PDB entry 8J5O | electron microscopy, 2.90 A resolution | chains L and T of the 36 polymer chains in the assembly

== Chain L ==
Protein: Reaction center protein L chain
Organism: Roseiflexus castenholzii DSM 13941
Reference sequence: A7NQE8 (A7NQE8_ROSCS); residues 1-315 here = UniProt positions 1-315
Amino-acid sequence (315 residues; row label = number of the first residue in the row):
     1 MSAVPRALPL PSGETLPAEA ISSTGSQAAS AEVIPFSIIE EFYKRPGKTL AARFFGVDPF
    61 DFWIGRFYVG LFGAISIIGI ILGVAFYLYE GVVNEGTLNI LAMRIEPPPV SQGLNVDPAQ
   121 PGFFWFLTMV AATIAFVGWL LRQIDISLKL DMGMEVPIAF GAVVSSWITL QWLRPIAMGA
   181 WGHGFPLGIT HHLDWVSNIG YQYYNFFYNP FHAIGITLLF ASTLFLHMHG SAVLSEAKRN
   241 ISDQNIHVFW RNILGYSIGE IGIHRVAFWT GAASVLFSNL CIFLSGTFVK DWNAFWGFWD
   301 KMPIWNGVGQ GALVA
Unresolved in the structure: 1-6, 19-28
Metal / ion sites: Fe ion: His229 (shared with 2 residues of chain M)
Small-molecule neighbours:
  - bacteriochlorophyll a (BCL), molecule 1: Val84, Tyr87, Phe136, Trp167, Phe185, Ile189, His192, Leu193, Val196
  - bacteriochlorophyll a (BCL), molecule 2: Phe136, Val163, Ser166, Trp167, Leu170, Val196, Ser197, Ile199, Gly200, Tyr201, Phe206, Phe207, His212, Gly215, Ile216, Leu219, Phe220, Ser278, Asn279, Cys281, Ile282
  - bacteriochlorophyll a (BCL), molecule 3: Val196, Tyr201, Phe207, Phe220
  - bacteriopheophytin a (BPH), molecule 1: Gly79, Ile80, Gly83, Val84, Tyr87, Thr128, Ala132, Ala135, Phe136, Trp139, Gln143, Val156, Ala159, Phe160, Val163, Trp167, Phe185, Leu187, Gly188, Ile189, His192, Gly271, Ala272, Ser274, Val275
  - bacteriopheophytin a (BPH), molecule 2: Ala213, Ile216, Thr217, Phe220, Ala221, Leu224
  - bacteriopheophytin a (BPH), molecule 3: Phe220, Thr223, Leu224, His227, Met228, Ile253, Leu254
  - Menaquinone 11 (MQE; 2-methyl-3-[(2E,6E,10E,14E,18E,22E,26E,30E,34E,38E)-3,7,11,15,19,23,27,31,35,39,43-undecamethyltetratetraconta-2,6,10,1 4,18,22,26,30,34,38,42-undecaen-1-yl]naphthalene-1,4-dione), molecule 1: Phe60, Ile64, Phe67, Val69, Gly73, Ala74, Ile75, Ile77, Ile78, Ile80, Trp139, Arg142
  - Menaquinone 11 (MQE), molecule 2: Phe225, Met228, His229, Ala232, His247, Trp250, Tyr256, Ser257, Ile258, Gly259, Glu260, Ile263, Val266, Trp269, Thr270, Ala273, Phe277

== Chain T ==
Protein: Alpha subunit of light-harvesting 1
Organism: Roseiflexus castenholzii DSM 13941
Reference sequence: Q83XD1 (Q83XD1_9CHLR); residue numbers follow UniProt; this construct covers 1-42
Amino-acid sequence (42 residues; numbered 1 to 42; the number before each row is that of its first residue):
     1 MKDRPFEFRT SVVVSTLLGL VMALLIHFVV LSSGAFNWLR AP
Unresolved in the structure: 1-3, 42
Small-molecule neighbours:
  - bacteriochlorophyll a (BCL), molecule 1: Arg4, Phe6, Glu7, Phe8, Ser11, Val12, Ser15
  - bacteriochlorophyll a (BCL), molecule 2: Phe6, Ser11, Val14, Ser15, Leu18, Ile26
  - bacteriochlorophyll a (BCL), molecule 3: Val12, Val13, Thr16, Gly19, Leu20, Ala23, His27, Val30, Trp38
  - bacteriochlorophyll a (BCL), molecule 4: Gly19, Met22, Ala23, Ile26, His27, Val30, Phe36
  - beta,psi-caroten-4-one (KGD), molecule 1: Pro5, Phe6, Ser11
  - beta,psi-caroten-4-one (KGD), molecule 2: Val12, Ser15, Thr16, Leu18, Gly19, Met22, Val29
  - beta,psi-caroten-4-one (KGD), molecule 3: Leu20, Ala23, Leu24, His27, Phe28, Trp38

== How chain L and chain T interact ==
Residue-residue contacts - 9 pairs, chain L then chain T:
  Gly56(L) - Arg9(T)  hydrogen bond (backbone-side chain)
  Val57(L) - Arg9(T)
  Val57(L) - Thr10(T)
  Pro59(L) - Thr10(T)
  Pro59(L) - Val14(T)  hydrophobic
  Val116(L) - Ser32(T)  hydrogen bond (backbone-side chain)
  Asp117(L) - Ser32(T)
  Asp117(L) - Ser33(T)
  Pro118(L) - Ser32(T)
Interface residues without a listed pair, chain L (10 interface residues in all): Phe55, Asp58, Phe60, Leu71
Interface residues without a listed pair, chain T (8 interface residues in all): Glu7, Val13, Leu17

== Summary ==
Chain L and chain T form an interface of 10 and 8 residues respectively; the contacts include 2 hydrogen
bonds. Polar contacts include Gly56(L)-Arg9(T) and Val116(L)-Ser32(T). Ligands of chain L: 3 copies of
bacteriochlorophyll a, 3 copies of bacteriopheophytin a and Menaquinone 11.
Chain L is Reaction center protein L chain and chain T is Alpha subunit of light-harvesting 1, both from
Roseiflexus castenholzii DSM 13941; the structure, Cryo-EM structure of native RC-LH complex from Roseiflexus
castenholzii at 100lux, was determined by electron microscopy (same publication as 8HJU, 8HJV and 8J5P).
